7JSX - chains D and E of the 24 polymer chains in the assembly; structure by electron microscopy, 2.06 A resolution.

== Chain D ==
Name: Ribulose bisphosphate carboxylase small chain 2, chloroplastic
Organism: Chlamydomonas reinhardtii
Notes: EC 4.1.1.39
Reference sequence: P08475 (RBS2_CHLRE); residues -44 to 140 here correspond to UniProt positions 1-185 (UniProt number = residue number + 45)
Sequence (185 residues; row label = number of the first residue in the row; numbers below 1 keep their minus sign (Met-44 is residue -44)):
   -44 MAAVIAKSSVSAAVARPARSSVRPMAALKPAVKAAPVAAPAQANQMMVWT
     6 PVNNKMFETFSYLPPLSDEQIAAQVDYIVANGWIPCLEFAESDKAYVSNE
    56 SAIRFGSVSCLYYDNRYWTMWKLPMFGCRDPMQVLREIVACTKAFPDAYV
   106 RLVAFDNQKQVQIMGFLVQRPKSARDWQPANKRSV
Unresolved in the structure: -44 to 0, 139-140
Swiss-Prot annotation at these positions:
  - modified residue: Met1 (N-methylmethionine)
Reported in the primary citation:
  - mutagenesis - D23A/E24A, M87D/V94D: decreased growth

== Chain E ==
Name: Ribulose bisphosphate carboxylase large chain
Organism: Chlamydomonas reinhardtii
Notes: EC 4.1.1.39
Reference sequence: A0A218N8A3 (A0A218N8A3_CHLRE); residues 1-475 here = UniProt positions 1-475
Sequence (475 residues; numbered 1 to 475; the number before each row is that of its first residue):
     1 MVPQTETKAGAGFKAGVKDYRLTYYTPDYVVRDTDILAAFRMTPQPGVPP
    51 EECGAAVAAESSTGTWTTVWTDGLTSLDRYKGRCYDIEPVPGEDNQYIAY
   101 VAYPIDLFEEGSVTNMFTSIVGNVFGFKALRALRLEDLRIPPAYVKTFVG
   151 PPHGIQVERDKLNKYGRGLLGCTIKPKLGLSAKNYGRAVYECLRGGLDFT
   201 KDDENVNSQPFMRWRDRFLFVAEAIYKAQAETGEVKGHYLNATAGTCEEM
   251 MKRAVCAKELGVPIIMHDYLTGGFTANTSLAIYCRDNGLLLHIHRAMHAV
   301 IDRQRNHGIHFRVLAKALRMSGGDHLHSGTVVGKLEGEREVTLGFVDLMR
   351 DDYVEKDRSRGIYFTQDWCSMPGVMPVASGGIHVWHMPALVEIFGDDACL
   401 QFGGGTLGHPWGNAPGAAANRVALEACTQARNEGRDLAREGGDVIRSACK
   451 WSPELAAACEVWKEIKFEFDTIDKL
Unresolved in the structure: 1-17, 462-475
Modified / non-standard residues: Cys256 (S-methylcysteine; SMC)

== Interface between chain D and chain E ==
Pairs across the interface (81; chain D residue first):
  Met1(D) - Pro410(E)
  Met1(D) - Trp411(E)
  Met2(D) - Trp411(E)  hydrophobic
  Met2(D) - Pro453(E)  hydrophobic
  Trp4(D) - Arg194(E)  hydrogen bond (backbone-side chain)
  Trp4(D) - Ala418(E)  hydrophobic
  Trp4(D) - Glu454(E)
  Thr5(D) - Arg194(E)
  Pro6(D) - Arg194(E)
  Pro6(D) - Glu231(E)
  Lys10(D) - Ala230(E)
  Lys10(D) - Glu231(E)
  Lys10(D) - Thr232(E)
  Lys10(D) - Gly233(E)
  Met11(D) - Thr232(E)  hydrogen bond (backbone-backbone)
  Met11(D) - Glu234(E)
  Phe12(D) - Glu234(E)
  Glu13(D) - Asn163(E)
  Glu13(D) - Lys164(E)  salt bridge
  Glu13(D) - Arg167(E)  salt bridge
  Glu13(D) - Glu234(E)  hydrogen bond (backbone-side chain)
  Glu13(D) - Arg421(E)  hydrogen bond (backbone-side chain)
  Glu13(D) - Glu425(E)
  Thr14(D) - Tyr165(E)  hydrogen bond (side chain-backbone)
  Thr14(D) - Arg167(E)
  Thr14(D) - Glu425(E)
  Phe15(D) - Glu425(E)  hydrogen bond (backbone-side chain)
  Phe15(D) - Gln429(E)
  Phe15(D) - Asn432(E)
  Ser16(D) - Glu234(E)
  Ser16(D) - Glu425(E)  hydrogen bond (backbone-side chain)
  Tyr17(D) - Gly195(E)
  Tyr17(D) - Gly196(E)
  Tyr17(D) - Arg421(E)
  Tyr17(D) - Val422(E)
  Tyr17(D) - Glu425(E)  hydrogen bond (backbone-side chain)
  Tyr17(D) - Trp451(E)
  Leu18(D) - Glu425(E)
  Leu18(D) - Ala426(E)
  Leu18(D) - Gln429(E)
  Leu18(D) - Trp451(E)  hydrophobic
  Pro19(D) - Trp451(E)
  Leu21(D) - Gln429(E)
  Gln25(D) - Gln429(E)
  Gln25(D) - Glu433(E)
  Ala28(D) - Glu433(E)
  Gln29(D) - Gln429(E)
  Gln29(D) - Asn432(E)  hydrogen bond
  Gln29(D) - Glu433(E)
  Tyr32(D) - Arg431(E)
  Tyr32(D) - Asn432(E)
  Tyr51(D) - Gly233(E)
  Val52(D) - Gln229(E)
  Val52(D) - Gly233(E)  hydrogen bond (backbone-backbone)
  Val52(D) - Val235(E)  hydrophobic
  Ser62(D) - Lys258(E)  hydrogen bond (backbone-side chain)
  Ser64(D) - Gly261(E)
  Cys65(D) - Ala257(E)
  Cys65(D) - Lys258(E)  hydrogen bond (side chain-backbone)
  Cys65(D) - Gly261(E)
  Cys65(D) - Val262(E)  hydrogen bond (side chain-backbone)
  Cys65(D) - Asn287(E)
  Cys65(D) - Leu289(E)  hydrophobic
  Leu66(D) - Lys161(E)
  Leu66(D) - Pro263(E)  hydrophobic
  Leu66(D) - Gly288(E)
  Leu66(D) - Leu290(E)  hydrophobic
  Tyr68(D) - Gln229(E)
  Tyr68(D) - Val235(E)  hydrophobic
  Tyr68(D) - Pro263(E)
  Arg71(D) - Lys161(E)  hydrogen bond (side chain-backbone)
  Arg71(D) - Asn163(E)
  Arg106(D) - Asn163(E)
  Val116(D) - Gln156(E)
  Gln117(D) - Tyr165(E)  hydrogen bond
  Ile118(D) - Tyr165(E)
  Ile118(D) - Gly166(E)
  Met119(D) - Tyr165(E)
  Met119(D) - Asn432(E)
  Gly120(D) - Tyr165(E)
  Arg138(D) - Glu454(E)
Interface residues without a listed pair, chain D (39 interface residues in all): Val3, Asn9, Asn54, Val63
Interface residues without a listed pair, chain E (49 interface residues in all): Asp160, Leu162, Tyr190, Asp198, Lys236, Glu259, Ala414, Pro415, Thr428

== Overview ==
The interface between chain D and chain E involves 39 residues on one side and 49 on the other; the contacts
include 15 hydrogen bonds and 2 salt bridges. Polar contacts include Glu13(D)-Lys164(E), Glu13(D)-Arg167(E)
and Trp4(D)-Arg194(E). From the paper: D23A/E24A and M87D/V94D of chain D reduce growth.
Chain D is Ribulose bisphosphate carboxylase small chain 2, chloroplastic and chain E is Ribulose bisphosphate
carboxylase large chain, both from Chlamydomonas reinhardtii; the structure, EPYC1(106-135) peptide-bound
Rubisco, was determined by electron microscopy, deposited together with 7JFO and 7JN4.
